PDB entry 9B79 | electron microscopy, 2.71 A resolution | chains C and D of the 4 polymer chains in the assembly

# Chain C (and D)
Protein: Type III pantothenate kinase
From: Mycobacterium tuberculosis
Notes: EC 2.7.1.33; chain D of this document is another copy of the same molecule, construct and numbering; everything in this record applies to it too
UniProt: A0A045I4Z4 (A0A045I4Z4_MYCTX); numbering as in UniProt (aligned over 1-272)
Sequence (272 residues; numbered 1 to 272; the number before each row is that of its first residue):
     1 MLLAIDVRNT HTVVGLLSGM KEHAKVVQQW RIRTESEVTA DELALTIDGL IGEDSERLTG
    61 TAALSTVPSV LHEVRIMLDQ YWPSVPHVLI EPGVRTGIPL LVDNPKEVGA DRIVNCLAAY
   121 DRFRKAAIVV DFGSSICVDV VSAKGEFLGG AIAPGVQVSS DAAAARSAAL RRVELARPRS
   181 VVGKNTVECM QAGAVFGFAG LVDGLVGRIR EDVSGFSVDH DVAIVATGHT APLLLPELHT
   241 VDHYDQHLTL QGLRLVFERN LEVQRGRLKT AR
Not modelled in the structure: 262-272
Reported in the primary citation:
  - mutagenesis - R8G/H229G: increased catalytic activity

# How chain C and chain D interact
Pairs across the interface (76; chain C residue first):
  Asn9(C) - Ser167(D)
  Thr10(C) - Arg166(D)
  Val102(C) - Lys184(D)
  Asp103(C) - Lys184(D)  hydrogen bond (backbone-backbone)
  Asn104(C) - Asn185(D)
  Arg112(C) - Cys189(D)
  Ser134(C) - Arg166(D)
  Leu148(C) - Lys184(D)  hydrogen bond (backbone-side chain)
  Gly149(C) - Val182(D)
  Gly150(C) - Val181(D)
  Gly150(C) - Val182(D)
  Gly150(C) - Gly183(D)  hydrogen bond (backbone-backbone)
  Gly150(C) - Cys189(D)
  Ala151(C) - Cys189(D)
  Ala151(C) - Gly193(D)
  Ile152(C) - Cys189(D)  hydrogen bond (backbone-backbone)
  Ile152(C) - Met190(D)
  Ile152(C) - Gly193(D)
  Pro154(C) - Ser159(D)
  Pro154(C) - Phe198(D)  hydrophobic
  Val158(C) - Arg166(D)
  Ser159(C) - Pro154(D)
  Ser159(C) - Ser159(D)
  Ser160(C) - Pro154(D)
  Ala162(C) - Ala162(D)  hydrophobic
  Ala163(C) - Ser135(D)
  Arg166(C) - Thr10(D)  hydrogen bond
  Arg166(C) - Ser134(D)
  Arg166(C) - Val158(D)
  Ser167(C) - Asn9(D)  hydrogen bond
  Leu170(C) - Ser135(D)
  Leu170(C) - Ile152(D)  hydrophobic
  Val181(C) - Gly150(D)
  Val181(C) - Leu205(D)  hydrophobic
  Val181(C) - Arg208(D)
  Val181(C) - Ile209(D)  hydrophobic
  Val181(C) - Asp212(D)
  Val182(C) - Val140(D)  hydrophobic
  Val182(C) - Leu148(D)
  Val182(C) - Gly149(D)
  Val182(C) - Gly150(D)
  Val182(C) - Val213(D)  hydrophobic
  Gly183(C) - Leu148(D)
  Gly183(C) - Gly149(D)
  Gly183(C) - Gly150(D)  hydrogen bond (backbone-backbone)
  Lys184(C) - Leu101(D)
  Lys184(C) - Val102(D)
  Lys184(C) - Asp103(D)  hydrogen bond (backbone-backbone)
  Lys184(C) - Leu148(D)  hydrogen bond (side chain-backbone)
  Asn185(C) - Asp103(D)
  Asn185(C) - Asn104(D)
  Cys189(C) - Gly150(D)
  Cys189(C) - Ala151(D)
  Cys189(C) - Ile152(D)  hydrogen bond (backbone-backbone)
  Met190(C) - Ile152(D)
  Gly193(C) - Ala151(D)
  Phe196(C) - Leu205(D)  hydrophobic
  Phe196(C) - Arg208(D)
  Gly197(C) - Leu201(D)
  Gly197(C) - Leu205(D)
  Ala199(C) - Arg208(D)
  Gly200(C) - Gly200(D)
  Gly200(C) - Arg208(D)
  Leu201(C) - Gly197(D)
  Leu201(C) - Gly200(D)
  Leu201(C) - Leu201(D)
  Leu205(C) - Val181(D)  hydrophobic
  Arg208(C) - Val181(D)
  Arg208(C) - Phe196(D)
  Arg208(C) - Glu237(D)  salt bridge
  Arg208(C) - His239(D)  hydrogen bond
  Ile209(C) - Val181(D)  hydrophobic
  Ile209(C) - Val182(D)  hydrophobic
  Val213(C) - Val182(D)  hydrophobic
  Glu237(C) - Arg208(D)  hydrogen bond (backbone-side chain)
  His239(C) - Arg208(D)  hydrogen bond
Also at the interface, not in a pair above, chain C (53 interface residues in all): Leu101, Glu107, Val140, Ala153, Ala168, Arg179, Thr186, Ala192, Phe198, Asp203, Gly204, Asp212, Leu238
Also at the interface, not in a pair above, chain D (49 interface residues in all): Pro68, Arg112, Ala153, Ser160, Arg179, Thr186, Ala192, Ala194, Gly204

# Overview
53 residues of chain C and 49 residues of chain D are in contact, with 13 hydrogen bonds and 1 salt bridge.
Among the polar pairs are Arg208(C)-Glu237(D), Leu148(C)-Lys184(D) and Arg166(C)-Thr10(D). The paper reports
that R8G/H229G of chain C increase catalytic activity.
Chain C and chain D are both Type III pantothenate kinase (Mycobacterium tuberculosis); the structure,
Mycobacterium tuberculosis CoaX Homotetramer, was determined by electron microscopy (same publication as 9B78
and 9CKU).
